7ET2 - chains C and D of the 12 polymer chains in the assembly; structure by electron microscopy, 4.20 A resolution (low resolution: residue-level contacts below are approximate; hydrogen-bond / salt-bridge calls are withheld).

== Chain C (and D) ==
Protein: Portal protein
Organism: Human cytomegalovirus
Notes: chain D of this document is another copy of the same molecule, construct and numbering; everything in this record applies to it too
UniProt: Q6RXD3 (Q6RXD3_HCMV); numbering as in UniProt (aligned over 1-697)
Amino-acid sequence (697 residues; each row starts with the number of its first residue):
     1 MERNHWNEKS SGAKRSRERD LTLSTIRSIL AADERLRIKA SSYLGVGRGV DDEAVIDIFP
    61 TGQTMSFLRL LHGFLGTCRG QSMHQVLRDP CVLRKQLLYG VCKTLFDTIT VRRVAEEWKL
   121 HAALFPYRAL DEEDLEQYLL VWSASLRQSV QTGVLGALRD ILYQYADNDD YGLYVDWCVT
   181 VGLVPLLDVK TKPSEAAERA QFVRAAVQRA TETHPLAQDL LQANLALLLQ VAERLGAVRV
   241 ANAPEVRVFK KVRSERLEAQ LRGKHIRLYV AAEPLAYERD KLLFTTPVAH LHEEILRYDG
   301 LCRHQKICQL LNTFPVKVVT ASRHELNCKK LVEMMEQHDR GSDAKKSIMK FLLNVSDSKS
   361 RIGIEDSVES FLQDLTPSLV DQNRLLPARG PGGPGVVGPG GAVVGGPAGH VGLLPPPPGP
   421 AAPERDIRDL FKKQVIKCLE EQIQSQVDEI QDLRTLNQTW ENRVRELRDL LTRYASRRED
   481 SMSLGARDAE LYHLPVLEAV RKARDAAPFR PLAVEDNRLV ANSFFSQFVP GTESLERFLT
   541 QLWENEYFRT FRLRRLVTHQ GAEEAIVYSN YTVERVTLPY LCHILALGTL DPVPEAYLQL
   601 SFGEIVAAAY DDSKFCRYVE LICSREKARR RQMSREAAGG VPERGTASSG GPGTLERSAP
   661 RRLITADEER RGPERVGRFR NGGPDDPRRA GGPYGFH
Unresolved in the structure: 1-54, 123-136, 322-487, 636-697

== Chain C / chain D interface ==
Residue-residue contacts - 132 pairs, chain C then chain D:
  Phe59(C) - Tyr277(D)
  Met65(C) - Glu278(D)
  Arg69(C) - Lys281(D)
  Arg69(C) - Leu283(D)
  His72(C) - Leu275(D)
  His72(C) - His290(D)
  Gly73(C) - Ala289(D)
  Gly73(C) - His290(D)
  Thr77(C) - His290(D)
  Thr77(C) - Glu294(D)
  Thr77(C) - Phe538(D)
  Cys78(C) - Leu542(D)
  Arg79(C) - Gln541(D)
  Arg79(C) - Asn545(D)
  Ser82(C) - Asn545(D)
  Ser82(C) - Glu546(D)
  Ser82(C) - Arg549(D)
  Met83(C) - Arg549(D)
  Gln85(C) - His290(D)
  Gln85(C) - Arg549(D)
  Gln85(C) - Thr550(D)
  Val86(C) - Arg549(D)
  Arg88(C) - Thr285(D)
  Asp89(C) - Arg552(D)
  Asp89(C) - Tyr571(D)
  Pro90(C) - Tyr571(D)
  Cys91(C) - Tyr571(D)
  Cys91(C) - Glu574(D)
  Val92(C) - Arg552(D)
  Lys95(C) - Tyr571(D)
  Lys95(C) - Glu574(D)
  Val141(C) - Arg617(D)
  Ala144(C) - Arg617(D)
  Ser145(C) - Arg617(D)
  Gln148(C) - Asp612(D)
  Gln148(C) - Arg617(D)
  Thr152(C) - Lys103(D)
  Leu155(C) - Asp591(D)
  Arg159(C) - Gly588(D)
  Arg159(C) - Thr589(D)
  Arg159(C) - Leu590(D)
  Asp160(C) - Leu587(D)
  Asp160(C) - Gly588(D)
  Tyr163(C) - Glu574(D)
  Tyr163(C) - Leu578(D)
  Tyr163(C) - Cys582(D)
  Tyr163(C) - His583(D)
  Asp169(C) - Glu273(D)
  Leu173(C) - Leu275(D)
  Asp176(C) - Leu275(D)
  Trp177(C) - Tyr277(D)
  Arg209(C) - Thr104(D)
  Glu212(C) - Asp107(D)
  Ala241(C) - Tyr277(D)
  Asn242(C) - Glu273(D)
  Asn242(C) - Ala276(D)
  Ala243(C) - Ala276(D)
  Ala243(C) - Tyr277(D)
  Pro244(C) - Ala276(D)
  Pro244(C) - Tyr277(D)
  Glu245(C) - Arg279(D)
  Val246(C) - Tyr277(D)
  Cys302(C) - Arg297(D)
  Gln305(C) - Arg297(D)
  Lys306(C) - Gly300(D)
  Gln309(C) - Leu301(D)
  Gln309(C) - His304(D)
  Gln309(C) - Pro530(D)
  Gln309(C) - Gly531(D)
  Leu310(C) - His304(D)
  Thr313(C) - His304(D)
  Thr313(C) - Leu311(D)
  Phe314(C) - Leu512(D)
  Pro315(C) - Lys317(D)
  Pro315(C) - Phe525(D)
  Pro315(C) - Ser526(D)
  Val316(C) - Leu512(D)
  Val316(C) - Phe524(D)
  Lys317(C) - Ser523(D)
  Lys317(C) - Phe524(D)
  Val318(C) - Ala521(D)
  Val318(C) - Asn522(D)
  Val318(C) - Ser523(D)
  Val319(C) - Val520(D)
  Val319(C) - Ala521(D)
  Val319(C) - Asn522(D)
  Thr320(C) - Asp516(D)
  Thr320(C) - Val520(D)
  Ala321(C) - Asp516(D)
  Ala321(C) - Arg518(D)
  Ala321(C) - Val520(D)
  Leu491(C) - Lys306(D)
  Leu491(C) - Leu310(D)
  Tyr492(C) - Cys302(D)
  Tyr492(C) - Lys306(D)
  Leu497(C) - Ala506(D)
  Ala499(C) - Leu310(D)
  Val500(C) - Leu310(D)
  Val500(C) - Thr313(D)
  Ala503(C) - Leu310(D)
  Ala503(C) - Leu311(D)
  Arg504(C) - Arg510(D)
  Arg504(C) - Pro511(D)
  Phe509(C) - Leu512(D)
  Phe509(C) - Ala513(D)
  Pro511(C) - Val514(D)
  Leu519(C) - Arg518(D)
  Ser523(C) - Phe524(D)
  Phe524(C) - Phe524(D)
  Phe525(C) - Phe524(D)
  Phe525(C) - Ser526(D)
  Gln527(C) - Ser526(D)
  Val529(C) - Phe528(D)
  Glu533(C) - Ser534(D)
  Glu533(C) - Arg537(D)
  Glu536(C) - Phe538(D)
  Glu544(C) - Arg549(D)
  Thr558(C) - Val557(D)
  Gln560(C) - Gln560(D)
  Gln560(C) - Gly561(D)
  Glu563(C) - Asn545(D)
  Glu563(C) - Arg549(D)
  Glu564(C) - Arg554(D)
  Glu564(C) - Arg555(D)
  Ala565(C) - Arg552(D)
  Ile566(C) - Arg549(D)
  Ile566(C) - Arg552(D)
  Val567(C) - Arg552(D)
  Gln599(C) - Arg554(D)
  Ser601(C) - Asn570(D)
  Phe602(C) - Glu574(D)
  Phe602(C) - Pro592(D)
Also at the interface, not in a pair above, chain C (93 interface residues in all): Leu68, His121, Tyr138, Gln151, Gly156, Asn168, Gln208, Thr213, Asn312, Thr532, Leu600, Gly603
Also at the interface, not in a pair above, chain D (86 interface residues in all): Thr108, Ala271, Pro274, Phe284, Glu293, Ile307, Asn312, Val319, Gln527, Phe548, Leu553, Arg575, Pro594, Leu621

== Summary ==
93 residues of chain C face 86 of chain D across their interface.
Chain C and chain D are both Portal protein (Human cytomegalovirus); the structure, Human Cytomegalovirus, C12
portal, was determined by electron microscopy together with 7ET3, 7ETJ, 7ETM and 7ETO from the same study.
